3Q2R - chain A; structure by X-ray diffraction, 2.20 A resolution.

Chain A:
Protein: Glioma pathogenesis-related protein 1
Organism: Homo sapiens
Reference sequence: P48060 (GLIP1_HUMAN); numbering as in UniProt (aligned over 22-220)
Chain sequence (205 residues; numbered 16 to 220; the number before each row is that of its first residue):
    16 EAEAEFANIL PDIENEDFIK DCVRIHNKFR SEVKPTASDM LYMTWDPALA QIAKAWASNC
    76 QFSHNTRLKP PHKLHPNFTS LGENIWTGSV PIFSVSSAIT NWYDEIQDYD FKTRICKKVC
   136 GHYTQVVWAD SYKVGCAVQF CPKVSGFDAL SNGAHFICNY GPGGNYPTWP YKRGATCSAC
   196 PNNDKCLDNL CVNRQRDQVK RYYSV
Disordered / not traced: 16-22, 215-220
Construct notes: expression tag (16-21)
Disulfide bonds: C75-C156, C131-C135, C151-C173, C192-C201, C195-C206
Ion coordination: Zn2+ near H79 (its only coordinating residue here)

In short:
Chain A is Glioma pathogenesis-related protein 1 (Homo sapiens); the structure, crystal structure of sGLIPR1
soaked with zinc chloride, was determined by X-ray diffraction (same publication as 3Q2U).
